Entry 5D1F (X-ray diffraction, 3.40 A resolution); this record covers chain A.

== Chain A ==
Name: Pyruvate, phosphate dikinase regulatory protein, chloroplastic
Organism: Zea mays
Notes: EC 2.7.11.32, 2.7.4.27
UniProt: Q195N6 (PDRP1_MAIZE); numbering as in UniProt (aligned over 38-426)
Sequence (413 residues; numbered 14 to 426; the number before each row is that of its first residue):
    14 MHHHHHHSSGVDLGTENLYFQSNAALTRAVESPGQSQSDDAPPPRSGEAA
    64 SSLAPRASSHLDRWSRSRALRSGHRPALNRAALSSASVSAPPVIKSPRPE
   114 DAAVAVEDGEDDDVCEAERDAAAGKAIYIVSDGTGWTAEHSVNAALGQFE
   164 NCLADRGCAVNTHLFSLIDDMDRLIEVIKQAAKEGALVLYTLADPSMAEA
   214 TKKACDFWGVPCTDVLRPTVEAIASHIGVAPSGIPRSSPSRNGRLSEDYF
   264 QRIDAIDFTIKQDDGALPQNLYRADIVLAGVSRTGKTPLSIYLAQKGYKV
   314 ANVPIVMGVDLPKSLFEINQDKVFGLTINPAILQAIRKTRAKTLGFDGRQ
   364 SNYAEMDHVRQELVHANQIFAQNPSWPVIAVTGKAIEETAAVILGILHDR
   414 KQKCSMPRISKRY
Not modelled in the structure: 14-125, 130-134, 346-367
Disulfides: Cys-128/Cys-417, Cys-165/Cys-171
Construct notes: initiating methionine (14); expression tag (15-37); engineered mutation Val-119 (Ala in Q195N6), Ser-251 (Phe in Q195N6), Ala-279 (Val in Q195N6), Leu-284 (Phe in Q195N6), Asp-323 (Ala in Q195N6), Ala-348 (Gly in Q195N6), Ala-384 (Val in Q195N6), Ser-388 (Trp in Q195N6)
Metal / ion sites: Mg2+: Thr-204 (together with adenosine monophosphate); Hg2+ near Cys-225 (its only coordinating residue here)
Residues lining bound ligands: adenosine monophosphate (AMP): Ser-144, Asp-145, Gly-146, Thr-147, Gly-148, Trp-149, Thr-150, His-153, Ala-157, Gly-160, Gln-161, Glu-163, Thr-204, Leu-205, Ala-206, Leu-229, Ile-247, Pro-248, Arg-249
UniProt features mapped onto this chain:
  - binding site (ADP): His-153 to Gly-160
What the authors report for this chain:
  - mutagenesis - C128S, D145A/G146A/T147A/G148A, Q161A/E163A, C165S, R249A: unchanged catalytic activity
  - mutagenesis - D276A/D277A, P317F: decreased catalytic activity
  - catalytic residues: Lys-274, Asp-276, Asp-277, Lys-299 (proposed by the authors, not directly observed)

== Overview ==
Ligands of chain A: adenosine monophosphate. From UniProt: 8 ADP-binding residues. From the paper: catalytic
residues Lys-274, Asp-276 and Asp-277 among others; D276A/D277A and P317F reduce catalytic activity; 7
substitutions were tested in all.
Chain A is Pyruvate, phosphate dikinase regulatory protein, chloroplastic (Zea mays); the structure, Crystal
structure of maize PDRP bound with AMP and Hg2+, was determined by X-ray diffraction together with 5D0N from
the same study.
